Entry 8HHL (electron microscopy, 2.87 A resolution); this record covers chains D and A of the 4 polymer chains in the assembly.

Chain D:
Molecule: NTS
Sequence (36 nucleotides; each row starts with the number of its first residue; numbers below 1 keep their minus sign (DT-10 is residue -10)):
   -10 TGTCTATTTGGGAGATGAGGTGCGCGTGGCACCATC
Unresolved in the structure: 21-25
Bound ions: Mg2+: DG15 (shared with Asp579(A) of chain A)

Chain A:
Protein: Cas12m2
Source organism: Mycolicibacterium mucogenicum
Chain sequence (598 residues; numbered -1 to 596; the number before each row is that of its first residue; numbers below 1 keep their minus sign (Gly-1 is residue -1)):
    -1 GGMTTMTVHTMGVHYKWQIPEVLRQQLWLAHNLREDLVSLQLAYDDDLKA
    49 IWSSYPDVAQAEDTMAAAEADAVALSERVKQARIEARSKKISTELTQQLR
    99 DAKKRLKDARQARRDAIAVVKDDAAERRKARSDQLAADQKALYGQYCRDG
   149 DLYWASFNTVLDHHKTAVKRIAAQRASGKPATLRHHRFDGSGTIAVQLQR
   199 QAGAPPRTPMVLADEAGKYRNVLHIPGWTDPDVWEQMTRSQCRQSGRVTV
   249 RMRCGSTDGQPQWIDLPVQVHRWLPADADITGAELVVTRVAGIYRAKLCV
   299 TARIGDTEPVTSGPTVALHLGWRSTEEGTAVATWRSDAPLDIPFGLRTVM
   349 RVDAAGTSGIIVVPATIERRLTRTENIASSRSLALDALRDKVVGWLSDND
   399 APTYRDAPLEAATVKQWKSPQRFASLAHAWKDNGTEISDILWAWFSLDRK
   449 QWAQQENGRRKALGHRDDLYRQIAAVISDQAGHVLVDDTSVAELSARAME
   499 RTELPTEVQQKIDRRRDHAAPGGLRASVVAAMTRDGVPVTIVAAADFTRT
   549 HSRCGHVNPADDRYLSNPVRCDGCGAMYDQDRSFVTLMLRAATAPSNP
Unresolved in the structure: -1 to 0, 593-596
Bound ions: Zn2+: His549, Cys552, Cys569, Cys572; Mg2+: Asp579 (shared with DG15(D) of chain D)
Reported in the primary citation:
  - Zn2+ coordination: His549, Cys552, Cys569, Cys572
  - binding site for crRNA: Met4, His12, Arg237, Arg241, Arg245, His269, Arg270, Arg447, Lys448
  - binding site for TS: Met4, Gln195, Gln197, Arg301, Pro503
  - binding site for NTS (chain D): Arg111, Arg112, Arg126, Tyr141, Trp152, Asn156, Arg173, Gln197, His317, Asp579
  - mutagenesis - Y141A, W152A, N156A, Q195A, Q197A: decreased binding to DNA target
  - mutagenesis - R111A, R112A, R126A: decreased binding to target DNA
  - Mg2+ coordination: His317, Asp579
  - contacts within the chain: His317-Asp485 (hydrogen bond)
  - mutagenesis - H269A, R270A, D485A: unchanged catalytic activity on pre-crRNA

Interface between chain D and chain A:
Pairs across the interface (87; chain D residue first):
  DT-6(D) - Lys216(A)  phosphate contact
  DT-6(D) - Arg218(A)  salt bridge to the phosphate
  DA-5(D) - Asn219(A)  hydrogen bond to the phosphate
  DT-4(D) - Tyr151(A)  phosphate contact
  DT-4(D) - Trp152(A)  hydrogen bond to the phosphate
  DT-4(D) - Gln197(A)  base contact
  DT-4(D) - Arg251(A)  salt bridge to the phosphate
  DT-3(D) - Tyr141(A)  hydrogen bond to the phosphate
  DT-3(D) - Arg146(A)  salt bridge to the phosphate
  DT-3(D) - Trp152(A)  base contact
  DT-3(D) - Gln197(A)  hydrogen bond to the base
  DT-2(D) - Tyr141(A)  phosphate contact
  DT-2(D) - Asn156(A)  hydrogen bond to the base
  DG-1(D) - Lys138(A)  salt bridge to the phosphate
  DG-1(D) - Asn156(A)  base contact
  DG0(D) - Asp160(A)  base contact
  DG1(D) - Asp160(A)  base contact
  DG1(D) - Lys163(A)  base contact
  DG3(D) - Lys127(A)  base contact
  DA4(D) - Lys127(A)  hydrogen bond to the base
  DA4(D) - Ser130(A)  base contact
  DT5(D) - Trp50(A)  sugar contact
  DT5(D) - Ile115(A)  base contact
  DT5(D) - Ala116(A)  hydrogen bond to the base
  DT5(D) - Lys119(A)  phosphate contact
  DT5(D) - Arg126(A)  phosphate contact
  DG6(D) - Trp50(A)  hydrogen bond to the phosphate
  DG6(D) - Arg111(A)  phosphate contact
  DG6(D) - Arg112(A)  phosphate contact
  DG6(D) - Ile115(A)  sugar contact
  DG6(D) - Arg126(A)  salt bridge to the phosphate
  DG6(D) - Ala174(A)  base contact
  DA7(D) - Lys47(A)  hydrogen bond to the base
  DA7(D) - Arg111(A)  salt bridge to the phosphate
  DA7(D) - Arg112(A)  salt bridge to the phosphate
  DA7(D) - Arg173(A)  hydrogen bond to the base
  DA7(D) - Lys177(A)  sugar contact
  DA7(D) - Pro178(A)  base contact
  DA7(D) - Ala179(A)  hydrogen bond to the base
  DA7(D) - Thr180(A)  base contact
  DG8(D) - Arg108(A)  salt bridge to the phosphate
  DG8(D) - Arg112(A)  salt bridge to the phosphate
  DG8(D) - Gly176(A)  sugar contact
  DG8(D) - Pro178(A)  sugar contact
  DG9(D) - Pro178(A)  base contact
  DT10(D) - Ala494(A)  base contact
  DT10(D) - Arg495(A)  hydrogen bond to the phosphate
  DT10(D) - Glu498(A)  base contact
  DT10(D) - Arg499(A)  hydrogen bond to the base
  DG11(D) - Arg495(A)  salt bridge to the phosphate
  DG11(D) - Arg499(A)  base contact
  DC12(D) - Ala543(A)  base contact
  DG13(D) - Asp486(A)  hydrogen bond to the base
  DG13(D) - Glu491(A)  base contact
  DG13(D) - Asp544(A)  hydrogen bond to the phosphate
  DG13(D) - Arg547(A)  sugar contact
  DC14(D) - His317(A)  phosphate contact
  DC14(D) - Thr487(A)  sugar contact
  DC14(D) - Ser488(A)  base contact
  DC14(D) - Glu491(A)  hydrogen bond to the base
  DC14(D) - Leu492(A)  base contact
  DC14(D) - Arg495(A)  base contact
  DC14(D) - Ala542(A)  sugar contact
  DC14(D) - Asp544(A)  phosphate contact
  DC14(D) - Phe545(A)  hydrogen bond to the phosphate
  DC14(D) - Thr546(A)  hydrogen bond to the phosphate
  DC14(D) - Arg547(A)  phosphate contact
  DC14(D) - Phe582(A)  phosphate contact
  DG15(D) - His317(A)  salt bridge to the phosphate
  DG15(D) - Leu318(A)  sugar contact
  DG15(D) - Trp320(A)  sugar contact
  DG15(D) - Leu492(A)  base contact
  DG15(D) - Ala496(A)  base contact
  DG15(D) - Gln507(A)  base contact
  DG15(D) - Thr546(A)  hydrogen bond to the phosphate
  DT16(D) - Gly319(A)  phosphate contact
  DT16(D) - Trp320(A)  hydrogen bond to the phosphate
  DT16(D) - Arg321(A)  salt bridge to the phosphate
  DT16(D) - Gln507(A)  base contact
  DT16(D) - Ile510(A)  phosphate contact
  DT16(D) - Tyr562(A)  base contact
  DT16(D) - Leu563(A)  base contact
  DG17(D) - Arg321(A)  salt bridge to the phosphate
  DG17(D) - Leu502(A)  base contact
  DG17(D) - Arg513(A)  salt bridge to the phosphate
  DG17(D) - Leu563(A)  phosphate contact
  DG18(D) - Ser564(A)  phosphate contact
Also at the interface, not in a pair above, chain A (68 interface residues in all): Arg98, Gly215, Val220, Ser322, Glu501, Pro503, Val506, Asp579

Summary:
24 residues of chain D face 68 of chain A across their interface; the contacts include 20 hydrogen bonds and
14 salt bridges. Polar pairs include DT-3(D)-Gln197(A), DT-2(D)-Asn156(A) and DA4(D)-Lys127(A). From the
paper: a binding site for NTS (chain D) at Arg111(A), Arg112(A) and Arg126(A) among others; Y141A, W152A and
N156A of chain A, among others, reduce binding to DNA target; 11 substitutions were tested in all.
Chain D is NTS and chain A is Cas12m2 (Mycolicibacterium mucogenicum); the structure, Cryo-EM structure of the
Cas12m2-crRNA-target DNA full R-loop complex, was determined by electron microscopy (same publication as 8HHM
and 8HIO).
